Entry 2GN8 (X-ray diffraction, 2.10 A resolution); this record covers chains A and B.

# Chain A (and B)
Name: UDP-GlcNAc C6 dehydratase
From: Helicobacter pylori
Notes: EC 4.2.1.-; chain B of this document is another copy of the same molecule, construct and numbering; everything in this record applies to it too
Reference sequence: O25511 (O25511_HELPY); residues 1-333 here = UniProt positions 1-333
Amino-acid sequence (344 residues; numbered -10 to 333; the number before each row is that of its first residue; numbers below 1 keep their minus sign (Met-10 is residue -10)):
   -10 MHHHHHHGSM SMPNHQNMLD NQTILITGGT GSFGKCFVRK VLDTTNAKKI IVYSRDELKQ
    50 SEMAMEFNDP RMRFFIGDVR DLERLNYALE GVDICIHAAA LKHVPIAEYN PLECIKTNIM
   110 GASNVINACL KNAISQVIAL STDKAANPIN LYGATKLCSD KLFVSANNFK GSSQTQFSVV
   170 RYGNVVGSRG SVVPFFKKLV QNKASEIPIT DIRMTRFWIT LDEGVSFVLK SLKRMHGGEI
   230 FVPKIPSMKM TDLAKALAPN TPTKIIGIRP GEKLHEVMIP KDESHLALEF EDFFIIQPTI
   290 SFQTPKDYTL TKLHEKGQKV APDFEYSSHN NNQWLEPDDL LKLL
Unresolved in the structure: -10 to 6 (chain B: -10 to 4)
Sequence notes: cloning artifact (-10, -3 to 0); expression tag (-9 to -4)
Ligand contacts:
  - NADP (NAP; NADP nicotinamide-adenine-dinucleotide phosphate): Gly17, Thr19, Gly20, Ser21, Phe22, Gly23, Tyr42, Ser43, Arg44, Asp45, Lys48, Gly66, Asp67, Val68, Arg69, Ala87, Ala88, Ala89, Lys91, Thr106, Leu129, Ser130, Thr131, Tyr141, Lys145, Tyr171, Gly172, Asn173, Val174, Ser177, Arg178
  - UDP (uridine-5'-diphosphate): Lys133, Asn173, Ser180, Val181, Phe184, Phe185, Pro197, Ile198, Thr199, Met203, Arg205, Met239, Arg258, Glu261, Glu265

# How chain A and chain B interact
Pairs across the interface (52):
  Glu97(A) with Lys150(B), salt bridge; Thr288(B); Ile289(B)
  Tyr98(A) with Ile289(B), hydrophobic; Ser290(B), hydrogen bond (side chain-backbone)
  Pro100(A) with Ser154(B)
  Leu101(A) with Ser112(B); Leu151(B)
  Ile104(A) with Ile108(B), hydrophobic; Leu151(B), hydrophobic
  Ile108(A) with Ile104(B), hydrophobic; Ile108(B), hydrophobic
  Ser112(A) with Leu101(B)
  Asn136(A) with Asn136(B); Pro137(B); Ile138(B)
  Pro137(A) with Asn136(B); Pro137(B); Leu146(B)
  Ile138(A) with Asn136(B); Lys150(B); Asp271(B); Glu272(B)
  Leu140(A) with Cys147(B), hydrophobic; Lys150(B)
  Ala143(A) with Leu146(B), hydrophobic; Cys147(B), hydrophobic
  Leu146(A) with Pro137(B); Ala143(B), hydrophobic
  Cys147(A) with Leu140(B), hydrophobic; Ala143(B), hydrophobic
  Lys150(A) with Glu97(B), salt bridge; Ile138(B); Leu140(B)
  Leu151(A) with Pro100(B), hydrophobic; Leu101(B); Ile104(B), hydrophobic
  Ser154(A) with Pro100(B)
  Pro259(A) with Thr288(B)
  Gly260(A) with Thr288(B), hydrogen bond (backbone-side chain)
  Lys262(A) with Asp271(B)
  Leu263(A) with Asp271(B), hydrogen bond (backbone-side chain)
  Asp271(A) with Ile138(B); Lys262(B); Leu263(B), hydrogen bond (side chain-backbone)
  Glu272(A) with Ile138(B)
  Thr288(A) with Glu97(B), hydrogen bond; Pro259(B)
  Ile289(A) with Glu97(B); Tyr98(B), hydrophobic
  Ser290(A) with Tyr98(B), hydrogen bond (backbone-side chain)
  Asp312(A) with Arg202(B), salt bridge
Also at the interface, not in a pair above, chain A (34 interface residues in all): Asn139, Thr144, Asn157, Ile257, Glu261, His274, Pro311
Also at the interface, not in a pair above, chain B (34 interface residues in all): Asn139, Thr144, Asn157, Ile257, Gly260, Glu261, Pro269, His274

# Overview
Chain A and chain B each contribute 34 residues to their interface, with 6 hydrogen bonds and 3 salt bridges.
Among the polar pairs are Glu97(A)-Lys150(B), Asp312(A)-Arg202(B) and Tyr98(A)-Ser290(B). Bound to chain A:
NADP and UDP.
Chain A and chain B are both UDP-GlcNAc C6 dehydratase (Helicobacter pylori); the structure, Crystal structure
of UDP-GlcNAc inverting 4,6-dehydratase in complex with NADP and UDP, was determined by X-ray diffraction
together with 2GN4, 2GN6, 2GN9 and 2GNA from the same study.
